PDB entry 8RMW | X-ray diffraction, 1.65 A resolution | chains A and B

Chain A (and B):
Protein: Alpha-methylacyl-CoA racemase
Source organism: Mycobacterium tuberculosis
Notes: EC 2.8.3.16, 5.1.99.4; chain B of this document is another copy of the same molecule, construct and numbering; everything in this record applies to it too
UniProt: A0A045IZ15 (A0A045IZ15_MYCTX); numbering as in UniProt (aligned over 1-360)
Amino-acid sequence (365 residues; numbered 0 to 364; the number before each row is that of its first residue; numbering starts at 0):
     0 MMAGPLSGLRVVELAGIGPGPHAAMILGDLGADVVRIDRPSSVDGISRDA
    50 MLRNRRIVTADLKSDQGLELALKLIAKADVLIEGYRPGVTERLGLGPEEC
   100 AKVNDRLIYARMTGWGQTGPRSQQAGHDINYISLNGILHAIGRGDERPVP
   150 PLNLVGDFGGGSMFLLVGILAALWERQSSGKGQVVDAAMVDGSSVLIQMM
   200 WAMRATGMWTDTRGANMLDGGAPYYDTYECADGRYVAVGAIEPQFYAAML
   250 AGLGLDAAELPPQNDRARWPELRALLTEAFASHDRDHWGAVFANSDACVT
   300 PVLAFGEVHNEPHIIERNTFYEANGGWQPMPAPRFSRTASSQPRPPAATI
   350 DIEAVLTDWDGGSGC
Unresolved in the structure: 0, 40-44, 360-364
Construct notes: initiating methionine (0); expression tag (361-364)
What the authors report for this chain:
  - catalytic residues: His-126, Asp-156, Glu-241
  - contacts within the chain: Asn-152/Asp-156 (hydrogen bond), Tyr-130/Asp-156 (water-mediated contact)
  - mutagenesis - H126A (10-fold), D156A (2.5-fold), E241A (2.5-fold): decreased catalytic activity

Interface between chain A and chain B:
Pairs across the interface (318):
  Pro-4(A) with Ala-170(B); Trp-173(B); Glu-174(B)
  Leu-5(A) with Ala-170(B), hydrophobic; Trp-173(B)
  Ser-6(A) with Trp-173(B)
  Leu-8(A) with Trp-173(B), hydrophobic
  His-21(A) with Val-194(B), hydrogen bond (side chain-backbone); Leu-195(B)
  Met-24(A) with Val-194(B), hydrophobic; Gln-197(B)
  Ile-25(A) with Val-194(B), hydrophobic
  Leu-29(A) with Val-166(B), hydrophobic
  Arg-47(A) with Thr-205(B); Met-207(B)
  Asp-48(A) with Ala-201(B)
  Ala-49(A) with Gln-197(B), hydrogen bond (backbone-side chain)
  Met-50(A) with Gln-197(B); Met-198(B), hydrophobic
  Arg-85(A) with Asp-295(B), salt bridge
  Trp-114(A) with His-312(B), hydrogen bond (backbone-side chain); Arg-316(B), hydrogen bond (backbone-side chain)
  Gly-115(A) with Arg-316(B)
  Thr-117(A) with His-312(B); Arg-316(B)
  Gly-118(A) with His-312(B)
  Pro-119(A) with His-312(B); Glu-315(B)
  Arg-120(A) with Thr-299(B); Glu-310(B), salt bridge; His-312(B), hydrogen bond (backbone-side chain)
  Ser-121(A) with His-312(B)
  Gln-122(A) with Asp-295(B)
  Gln-123(A) with Phe-291(B); Asn-293(B); Ser-294(B), hydrogen bond (side chain-backbone); Asp-295(B)
  Ala-124(A) with Phe-244(B), hydrophobic; Asp-295(B), hydrogen bond (backbone-side chain); Cys-297(B), hydrophobic
  Gly-125(A) with Cys-297(B)
  His-126(A) with Tyr-224(B); Gly-238(B); Ile-240(B); Glu-241(B), salt bridge
  Asp-127(A) with Tyr-224(B)
  Ile-128(A) with Tyr-224(B), hydrogen bond (backbone-side chain); Asp-225(B); Ala-236(B); Val-237(B); Gly-238(B)
  Asn-129(A) with Ala-236(B); Cys-297(B), hydrogen bond (side chain-backbone); Thr-299(B), hydrogen bond
  Ser-132(A) with Ala-236(B); Thr-299(B), hydrogen bond; Pro-300(B), hydrogen bond (side chain-backbone); Val-301(B); Leu-302(B), hydrogen bond (backbone-backbone)
  Leu-133(A) with Pro-300(B), hydrophobic; Leu-302(B); Val-307(B); Glu-310(B)
  Asn-134(A) with Phe-304(B); Val-307(B)
  Gly-135(A) with Leu-302(B); Phe-304(B); Val-307(B)
  Leu-137(A) with Thr-226(B); Ala-236(B), hydrophobic
  His-138(A) with Val-301(B); Leu-302(B); Ala-303(B)
  Ala-139(A) with Leu-151(B); Phe-304(B), hydrophobic
  Gly-141(A) with Val-148(B)
  Arg-142(A) with Arg-146(B); Pro-147(B), hydrogen bond (side chain-backbone); Val-148(B)
  Glu-145(A) with Glu-145(B)
  Arg-146(A) with Arg-142(B); Asp-225(B), salt bridge; Thr-226(B), hydrogen bond (side chain-backbone); Tyr-234(B); Arg-272(B)
  Pro-147(A) with Arg-142(B), hydrogen bond (backbone-side chain); Thr-226(B), hydrogen bond (backbone-side chain); Tyr-234(B)
  Val-148(A) with Arg-142(B); Val-148(B), hydrophobic; Asp-218(B)
  Pro-149(A) with Gly-219(B); Asp-225(B)
  Pro-150(A) with Pro-150(B), hydrophobic
  Leu-151(A) with Ala-139(B); Ile-196(B), hydrophobic; Trp-208(B), hydrophobic; Leu-217(B); Asp-218(B)
  Asn-152(A) with Met-198(B); Met-199(B); Leu-217(B)
  Leu-153(A) with Ile-136(B), hydrophobic; Leu-195(B); Ile-196(B), hydrophobic
  Phe-157(A) with Leu-195(B); Met-198(B), hydrophobic
  Gly-158(A) with Gly-158(B); Leu-195(B)
  Met-162(A) with Met-162(B); Phe-163(B), hydrophobic; Val-166(B), hydrophobic; Leu-195(B), hydrophobic
  Phe-163(A) with Ile-25(B), hydrophobic; Met-162(B), hydrophobic; Ala-331(B); Pro-332(B)
  Leu-165(A) with Val-166(B), hydrophobic
  Val-166(A) with Leu-29(B), hydrophobic; Met-162(B), hydrophobic; Leu-165(B), hydrophobic; Leu-169(B)
  Gly-167(A) with Pro-332(B); Phe-334(B)
  Leu-169(A) with Val-166(B); Leu-169(B), hydrophobic; Ala-170(B)
  Ala-170(A) with Pro-4(B); Leu-5(B), hydrophobic; Leu-169(B)
  Trp-173(A) with Pro-4(B); Leu-5(B); Ser-6(B); Leu-8(B), hydrophobic; Leu-172(B), hydrophobic; Arg-175(B)
  Glu-174(A) with Pro-4(B); Arg-336(B), salt bridge; Thr-337(B)
  Arg-175(A) with Trp-173(B)
  Gln-176(A) with Gln-176(B), hydrogen bond
  Ser-178(A) with Arg-336(B), hydrogen bond
  Lys-180(A) with Arg-336(B), hydrogen bond (backbone-side chain)
  Gly-181(A) with Arg-336(B), hydrogen bond (backbone-side chain)
  Gln-182(A) with Phe-334(B); Ser-335(B), hydrogen bond (side chain-backbone); Arg-336(B), hydrogen bond (side chain-backbone); Thr-337(B), hydrogen bond
  Val-183(A) with Arg-333(B); Phe-334(B); Ser-335(B), hydrogen bond (backbone-backbone)
  Val-184(A) with Pro-332(B), hydrophobic; Arg-333(B)
  Asp-185(A) with Arg-316(B), salt bridge; Pro-332(B); Arg-333(B), hydrogen bond (backbone-backbone)
  Ala-186(A) with Pro-332(B), hydrophobic
  Ala-187(A) with Arg-316(B)
  Val-189(A) with Ile-313(B), hydrophobic; Arg-316(B)
  Asp-190(A) with Arg-316(B), salt bridge; Thr-318(B), hydrogen bond; Ala-331(B); Arg-333(B), salt bridge
  Gly-191(A) with Ala-331(B)
  Ser-193(A) with Phe-319(B); Pro-328(B)
  Val-194(A) with His-21(B), hydrogen bond (backbone-side chain); Met-24(B), hydrophobic; Ile-25(B), hydrophobic; Pro-328(B); Met-329(B); Ala-331(B), hydrophobic
  Leu-195(A) with His-21(B); Leu-153(B); Phe-157(B); Gly-158(B); Met-162(B), hydrophobic
  Ile-196(A) with Leu-151(B), hydrophobic; Leu-153(B), hydrophobic; Phe-304(B), hydrophobic
  Gln-197(A) with Met-24(B); Ala-49(B); Met-50(B); Gln-327(B), hydrogen bond; Pro-328(B)
  Met-198(A) with Met-50(B), hydrophobic; Asn-152(B); Phe-157(B), hydrophobic
  Met-199(A) with Asn-152(B)
  Trp-200(A) with Phe-304(B); Phe-319(B); Trp-326(B); Gln-327(B), hydrogen bond (backbone-side chain)
  Ala-201(A) with Asp-48(B); Gln-327(B)
  Arg-203(A) with Phe-304(B); Gly-305(B)
  Ala-204(A) with Gly-324(B)
  Thr-205(A) with Arg-47(B)
  Trp-208(A) with Leu-151(B), hydrophobic; Phe-304(B)
  Asp-210(A) with Phe-304(B); Gly-305(B), hydrogen bond (side chain-backbone)
  Leu-217(A) with Leu-151(B); Asn-152(B)
  Asp-218(A) with Val-148(B); Leu-151(B)
  Gly-219(A) with Pro-149(B)
  Tyr-224(A) with His-126(B); Asp-127(B); Ile-128(B), hydrogen bond (side chain-backbone)
  Asp-225(A) with Ile-128(B); Arg-146(B), salt bridge; Pro-149(B)
  Thr-226(A) with Leu-137(B); Arg-146(B), hydrogen bond (backbone-side chain); Pro-147(B), hydrogen bond (side chain-backbone)
  Tyr-234(A) with Arg-146(B); Pro-147(B); Arg-212(B), hydrogen bond
  Ala-236(A) with Ile-128(B), hydrophobic; Asn-129(B); Ser-132(B); Leu-137(B), hydrophobic
  Val-237(A) with Ile-128(B)
  Gly-238(A) with His-126(B); Ile-128(B)
  Ile-240(A) with His-126(B)
  Glu-241(A) with His-126(B), salt bridge
  Phe-244(A) with Ala-124(B), hydrophobic
  Arg-272(A) with Arg-146(B)
  Phe-291(A) with Gln-123(B), hydrogen bond (backbone-side chain)
  Ala-292(A) with Arg-120(B); Gln-123(B), hydrogen bond (backbone-side chain)
  Asn-293(A) with Gln-123(B)
  Ser-294(A) with Gln-123(B), hydrogen bond (backbone-side chain)
  Asp-295(A) with Arg-85(B), salt bridge; Gln-123(B); Ala-124(B), hydrogen bond (side chain-backbone)
  Cys-297(A) with Ala-124(B), hydrophobic; Gly-125(B); Asn-129(B), hydrogen bond (backbone-side chain)
  Thr-299(A) with Asn-129(B), hydrogen bond; Ser-132(B), hydrogen bond
  Pro-300(A) with Ser-132(B), hydrogen bond (backbone-side chain)
  Val-301(A) with Ser-132(B); His-138(B)
  Leu-302(A) with Ser-132(B), hydrogen bond (backbone-backbone); Leu-133(B); Gly-135(B); His-138(B)
  Ala-303(A) with His-138(B)
  Phe-304(A) with Asn-134(B); Gly-135(B); Ala-139(B), hydrophobic; Ile-196(B), hydrophobic; Trp-200(B); Arg-203(B); Trp-208(B); Asp-210(B)
  Gly-305(A) with Arg-203(B); Asp-210(B), hydrogen bond (backbone-side chain)
  Val-307(A) with Leu-133(B); Asn-134(B); Gly-135(B)
  Glu-310(A) with Arg-120(B), salt bridge; Leu-133(B)
  His-312(A) with Trp-114(B), hydrogen bond (side chain-backbone); Thr-117(B); Gly-118(B); Pro-119(B); Arg-120(B), hydrogen bond (side chain-backbone); Ser-121(B)
  Ile-313(A) with Val-189(B), hydrophobic
  Glu-315(A) with Pro-119(B)
  Arg-316(A) with Trp-114(B), hydrogen bond (side chain-backbone); Thr-117(B); Asp-185(B), salt bridge; Ala-187(B); Val-189(B); Asp-190(B), salt bridge
  Thr-318(A) with Asp-190(B), hydrogen bond; Ser-193(B)
  Phe-319(A) with Ser-193(B); Trp-200(B)
  Trp-326(A) with Trp-200(B)
  Gln-327(A) with Gln-197(B); Trp-200(B), hydrogen bond (side chain-backbone); Ala-201(B), hydrogen bond (side chain-backbone)
  Pro-328(A) with Ser-193(B); Val-194(B), hydrophobic; Gln-197(B)
  Met-329(A) with Val-194(B)
  Ala-331(A) with Phe-163(B); Asp-190(B); Val-194(B), hydrophobic
  Pro-332(A) with Phe-163(B); Gly-167(B); Val-184(B), hydrophobic; Asp-185(B); Ala-186(B), hydrophobic
  Arg-333(A) with Val-183(B); Val-184(B); Asp-185(B), hydrogen bond (backbone-backbone); Asp-190(B), salt bridge
  Phe-334(A) with Gly-167(B); Gln-182(B); Val-183(B)
  Ser-335(A) with Gln-182(B); Val-183(B), hydrogen bond (backbone-backbone)
  Arg-336(A) with Glu-174(B), salt bridge; Ser-178(B), hydrogen bond; Lys-180(B), hydrogen bond (side chain-backbone); Gly-181(B), hydrogen bond (side chain-backbone); Gln-182(B), hydrogen bond (backbone-side chain)
  Thr-337(A) with Glu-174(B); Gln-182(B), hydrogen bond (backbone-side chain)
Other interface residues (no listed pair), chain A (146 interface residues in all): Gly-7, Arg-52, Ile-136, Ile-140, Val-154, Ala-171, Leu-172, Arg-212, Tyr-227, Glu-228, Val-298, Pro-311, Asn-323, Gly-324, Pro-330
Other interface residues (no listed pair), chain B (147 interface residues in all): Gly-7, Asp-28, Arg-52, Asp-78, Gly-115, Gln-122, Ile-140, Gly-141, Val-154, Ala-171, Gly-191, Ala-204, Tyr-227, Val-298, Pro-311, Asn-323, Pro-330
From the paper, about this interface:
  - pairs named by the authors: His-126(A)/Glu-241(B) (hydrogen bond)

Summary:
Chain A and chain B form an interface of 146 and 147 residues respectively, with 58 hydrogen bonds and 16 salt
bridges. Among the polar pairs are Arg-85(A)/Asp-295(B), Arg-120(A)/Glu-310(B) and His-126(A)/Glu-241(B). The
authors report a hydrogen bond between His-126(A) and Glu-241(B). The paper reports catalytic residues
His-126(A), Asp-156(A) and Glu-241(A); H126A, D156A and E241A of chain A reduce catalytic activity.
Both chains are Alpha-methylacyl-CoA racemase (Mycobacterium tuberculosis). Entry 8RMW (Alpha-Methylacyl-CoA
racemase from Mycobacterium tuberculosis) was determined by X-ray diffraction together with 8RP3, 8RP4 and
8RP5 from the same study.
